PDB entry 6XI0 | electron microscopy, 3.30 A resolution | chains E and C of the 6 polymer chains in the assembly

== Chain E ==
Protein: Ubiquinol-cytochrome c reductase iron-sulfur subunit
From: Rhodobacter capsulatus (strain ATCC BAA-309 / NBRC 16581 / SB1003)
Notes: EC 7.1.1.8
UniProtKB: D5ANZ2 (UCRI_RHOCB); numbering as in UniProt (aligned over 1-191)
Amino-acid sequence (191 residues; numbered 1 to 191; the number before each row is that of its first residue):
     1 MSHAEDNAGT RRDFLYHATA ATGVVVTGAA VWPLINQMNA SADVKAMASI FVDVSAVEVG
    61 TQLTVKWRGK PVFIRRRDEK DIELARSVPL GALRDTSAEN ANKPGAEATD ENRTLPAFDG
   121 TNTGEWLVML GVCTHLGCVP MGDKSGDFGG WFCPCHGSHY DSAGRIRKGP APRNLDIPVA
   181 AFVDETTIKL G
Not modelled in the structure: 1-10
Disulfides: Cys138-Cys155
Bound ions: 2Fe-2S cluster Fe: Cys133, His135, Cys153, His156
Residues lining bound ligands: 2Fe-2S cluster (FES): Cys133, His135, Leu136, Gly137, Cys138, Cys153, Cys155, His156, Ser158
Swiss-Prot annotation at these positions:
  - binding site ([2Fe-2S] cluster): Cys133, His135, Cys153, His156

== Chain C ==
Protein: Cytochrome b
From: Rhodobacter capsulatus (strain ATCC BAA-309 / NBRC 16581 / SB1003)
UniProtKB: D5ANZ3 (CYB_RHOCB); residue numbers follow UniProt; this construct covers 1-437
Amino-acid sequence (437 residues; numbered 1 to 437; the number before each row is that of its first residue):
     1 MSGIPHDHYE PKTGIEKWLH DRLPIVGLVY DTIMIPTPKN LNWWWIWGIV LAFTLVLQIV
    61 TGIVLAMHYT PHVDLAFASV EHIMRDVNGG WAMRYIHANG ASLFFLAVYI HIFRGLYYGS
   121 YKAPREITWI VGMVIYLLMM GTAFMGYVLP WGQMSFWGAT VITGLFGAIP GIGPSIQAWL
   181 LGGPAVDNAT LNRFFSLHYL LPFVIAALVA IHIWAFHTTG NNNPTGVEVR RTSKADAEKD
   241 TLPFWPYFVI KDLFALALVL LGFFAVVAYM PNYLGHPDNY VQANPLSTPA HIVPEWYFLP
   301 FYAILRAFAA DVWVVILVDG LTFGIVDAKF FGVIAMFGAI AVMALAPWLD TSKVRSGAYR
   361 PKFRMWFWFL VLDFVVLTWV GAMPTEYPYD WISLIASTYW FAYFLVILPL LGATEKPEPI
   421 PASIEEDFNS HYGNPAE
Not modelled in the structure: 1, 233-236, 429-437
Bound ions: heme c Fe site 1: His97, His198; heme c Fe site 2: His111, His212
Residues lining bound ligands:
  - heme c (HEC), molecule 1: Trp45, Gly48, Ile49, Leu51, Ala52, Phe104, His111, Ile112, Arg114, Ser120, Arg125, Thr128, Trp129, Gly132, Met133, Ile135, Tyr136, Val209, His212, Phe216, Thr219, Gly220, Asn221, Asn222
  - heme c (HEC), molecule 2: Leu55, Gln58, Ile59, Gly62, Ile63, Leu65, Ala66, Tyr69, Arg94, His97, Ala98, Ala101, Phe104, Met139, Thr142, Ala143, Gly146, Tyr147, Leu149, Pro150, Phe195, His198, Tyr199, Pro202, Ile205, Asn279, Tyr297
Swiss-Prot annotation at these positions:
  - binding site (heme b): His97, His111, His198, His212

== How chain E and chain C interact ==
Pairs across the interface - 29 pairs, chain E then chain C:
  Ile35(E) - Trp179(C)  hydrogen bond (backbone-side chain)
  Met38(E) - Trp179(C)
  Met38(E) - Gly182(C)
  Met38(E) - Arg193(C)  hydrogen bond (backbone-side chain)
  Asn39(E) - Trp179(C)
  Ala40(E) - Gly182(C)
  Val44(E) - Pro184(C)
  Lys66(E) - Leu286(C)
  Pro71(E) - Pro285(C)
  Thr134(E) - Lys329(C)  hydrogen bond (backbone-side chain)
  His135(E) - Lys329(C)  hydrogen bond (backbone-side chain)
  Leu136(E) - Thr160(C)
  Leu136(E) - Val161(C)
  Leu136(E) - Gly164(C)
  Leu136(E) - Leu165(C)  hydrophobic
  Gly137(E) - Thr160(C)
  Cys138(E) - Val161(C)  hydrophobic
  Val139(E) - Trp157(C)  hydrophobic
  Val139(E) - Pro285(C)
  Val139(E) - Thr288(C)  hydrogen bond (backbone-side chain)
  Met141(E) - Thr288(C)
  Pro154(E) - Thr288(C)
  Pro154(E) - Pro289(C)
  Cys155(E) - Ile292(C)  hydrophobic
  Cys155(E) - Tyr302(C)  hydrogen bond (backbone-side chain)
  Cys155(E) - Arg306(C)
  His156(E) - Tyr302(C)  hydrogen bond
  His156(E) - Arg306(C)
  His156(E) - Thr385(C)
Other interface residues (no listed pair), chain E (24 interface residues in all): Gln37, Arg68, Gly69, Lys70, Gly157, Pro170, Pro172
Other interface residues (no listed pair), chain C (24 interface residues in all): Ala178, Gly183, Ala185, Ala290, His291, Ala309

== Overview ==
The chain E/chain C interface involves 24 residues from each chain, with 7 hydrogen bonds. Among the polar
pairs are Ile35(E)-Trp179(C), Met38(E)-Arg193(C) and Thr134(E)-Lys329(C). Bound to chain E: 2Fe-2S cluster.
Bound to chain C: heme c.
Here chain E is Ubiquinol-cytochrome c reductase iron-sulfur subunit and chain C is Cytochrome b, both from
Rhodobacter capsulatus (strain ATCC BAA-309 / NBRC 16581 / SB1003). Entry 6XI0 (R. capsulatus cyt bc1 (CIII2)
at 3.3A) was determined by electron microscopy (same publication as 6XKT, 6XKU, 6XKV, 6XKW, 6XKX and 6XKZ).
